6YNY - chains I and L of the 81 polymer chains in the assembly; structure by electron microscopy, 2.70 A resolution.

[Chain I]
Protein: subunit i/j
From: Tetrahymena thermophila
UniProt: I7LZW2 (I7LZW2_TETTS); numbering as in UniProt (aligned over 1-209)
Chain sequence (209 residues; row label = number of the first residue in the row):
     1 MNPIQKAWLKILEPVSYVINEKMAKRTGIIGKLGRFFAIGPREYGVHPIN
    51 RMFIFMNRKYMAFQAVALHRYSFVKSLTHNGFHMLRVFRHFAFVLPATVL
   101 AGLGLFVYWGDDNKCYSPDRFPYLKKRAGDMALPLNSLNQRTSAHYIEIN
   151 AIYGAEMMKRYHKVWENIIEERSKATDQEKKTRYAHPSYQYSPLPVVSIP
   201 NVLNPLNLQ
Residues lining bound ligands:
  - 1,2-diacyl-sn-glycero-3-phosphocholine (PC1), molecule 1: Leu77, Thr78, His79
  - 1,2-diacyl-sn-glycero-3-phosphocholine (PC1), molecule 2: Thr78, Asn80, Gly81
  - Ubiquinone-8 (UQ8): Ile4, Ile49, Phe53, Met56, Asn57, Tyr60, Met61, Gln64, Gly102, Leu103, Phe106

[Chain L]
Protein: ATPTT6
From: Tetrahymena thermophila
UniProt: I7MCQ6 (I7MCQ6_TETTS); residue numbers follow UniProt; this construct covers 1-247
Chain sequence (247 residues; each row starts with the number of its first residue):
     1 MPVKEGQAKLWFSTKEEADAYDDKMISNIELKSQDYEDENFSPVFNRKTQ
    51 EYFLEPSEKFKSDFAELLRPLRSLSFNQVVDRYVLIPPNHTFYRNWTYEK
   101 FLGGFGLSYLILRELPLRNFYARVFVMYAFAAKVLDHLGNPFPFSGHGQI
   151 VAAADRWNHWDVRCYDNVMKALKYIRIPTVQNNIPEATRWYGRQPGHLLR
   201 ADTYWIPNLVSQRFAKHQPAHWDGTQNMPIFRLADPKHKDSYMVQFR
Disordered / not traced: 1
Residues lining bound ligands: Ubiquinone-8 (UQ8): Gly106, Leu107, Leu110

[How chain I and chain L interact]
Residue-residue contacts - 83 pairs, chain I then chain L:
  Asn2(I) with Glu114(L), hydrogen bond
  Ile4(I) with Glu114(L)
  Gln5(I) with Glu114(L), hydrogen bond; Pro116(L)
  Trp8(I) with Ile111(L), hydrogen bond (side chain-backbone); Glu114(L); Leu115(L); Pro116(L), hydrophobic
  Leu9(I) with Pro116(L), hydrophobic
  Phe36(I) with Asn119(L); Tyr121(L); Ala122(L)
  Phe37(I) with Leu117(L)
  Ala38(I) with Leu117(L); Arg118(L), hydrogen bond (backbone-backbone)
  Ile39(I) with Pro116(L)
  Gly40(I) with Pro116(L), hydrogen bond (backbone-backbone)
  Pro41(I) with Arg118(L), hydrogen bond (backbone-side chain)
  Arg42(I) with Arg113(L), hydrogen bond (side chain-backbone); Glu114(L); Leu115(L), hydrogen bond (side chain-backbone); Leu117(L); Arg123(L)
  Glu43(I) with Arg118(L), hydrogen bond (backbone-backbone); Asn119(L); Phe120(L), hydrogen bond (side chain-backbone); Arg123(L), hydrogen bond (backbone-side chain)
  Tyr44(I) with Arg123(L), hydrogen bond (backbone-side chain)
  Gly45(I) with Arg123(L)
  His47(I) with Arg113(L); Glu114(L), salt bridge
  Asn50(I) with Arg113(L), hydrogen bond
  Pro118(I) with Tyr165(L)
  Tyr123(I) with Asp161(L), hydrogen bond
  Leu124(I) with Tyr165(L), hydrophobic; Val168(L), hydrophobic
  Arg127(I) with His159(L), hydrogen bond (backbone-side chain); Asp161(L), salt bridge; Leu172(L)
  Ala128(I) with Leu172(L)
  Asp130(I) with His147(L), salt bridge
  Met131(I) with Ala171(L)
  Leu133(I) with Asn167(L); Ala171(L), hydrophobic
  Leu135(I) with Phe246(L), hydrophobic
  Asn136(I) with Tyr191(L), hydrogen bond (side chain-backbone); Gly192(L); Gln194(L), hydrogen bond (side chain-backbone); Gly196(L)
  Ser137(I) with Tyr165(L); Asn167(L), hydrogen bond
  Leu138(I) with Tyr165(L)
  Asn139(I) with Pro195(L); Gly196(L); His197(L)
  Gln140(I) with Tyr165(L); Asp166(L), hydrogen bond (backbone-backbone); Asn167(L); Tyr191(L); Gln194(L)
  Arg141(I) with Cys164(L); Tyr165(L); Asp166(L)
  Thr142(I) with Cys164(L), hydrogen bond (backbone-backbone); Asp166(L), hydrogen bond (backbone-side chain)
  Ile147(I) with Arg163(L); Cys164(L), hydrophobic
  Ile152(I) with Leu85(L), hydrophobic
  Ala155(I) with Val80(L), hydrophobic; Val84(L), hydrophobic; Leu85(L), hydrophobic
  Glu156(I) with Leu85(L)
  Met158(I) with Phe76(L), hydrophobic
  Lys159(I) with Phe76(L); Asn77(L); Val80(L); Asp81(L), salt bridge; Leu85(L)
  His162(I) with Phe76(L)
  Asn207(I) with Arg72(L), hydrogen bond (backbone-side chain)
  Leu208(I) with Leu71(L), hydrophobic
  Gln209(I) with Arg72(L); Leu74(L)
Other interface residues (no listed pair), chain I (50 interface residues in all): Leu12, Ile49, Arg120, Gly129, Pro134, Ala144, Leu206
Other interface residues (no listed pair), chain L (47 interface residues in all): Leu68, Ser75, Phe125, Val162, Arg193, Leu199, Gln226, Ala234

[Overview]
50 residues of chain I and 47 residues of chain L are in contact, with 22 hydrogen bonds and 4 salt bridges.
Among the polar pairs are His47(I)-Glu114(L), Arg127(I)-Asp161(L) and Asp130(I)-His147(L). Ubiquinone-8 is
bound between chain I and chain L. Bound to chain I: 1,2-diacyl-sn-glycero-3-phosphocholine.
Here chain I is subunit i/j and chain L is ATPTT6, both from Tetrahymena thermophila. Entry 6YNY (Cryo-EM
structure of Tetrahymena thermophila mitochondrial ATP synthase - F1Fo composite dimer model) was determined
by electron microscopy (same publication as 6YNV, 6YNW, 6YNX, 6YNZ and 6YO0).
